Entry 6J6G (electron microscopy, 3.20 A resolution); this record covers chains S and E of the 41 polymer chains in the assembly.

Chain S:
Molecule: Pre-mRNA-splicing factor CWC15
Organism: Saccharomyces cerevisiae (strain ATCC 204508 / S288c)
UniProt: Q03772 (CWC15_YEAST); residue numbers follow UniProt; this construct covers 1-175
Chain sequence (175 residues; row label = number of the first residue in the row):
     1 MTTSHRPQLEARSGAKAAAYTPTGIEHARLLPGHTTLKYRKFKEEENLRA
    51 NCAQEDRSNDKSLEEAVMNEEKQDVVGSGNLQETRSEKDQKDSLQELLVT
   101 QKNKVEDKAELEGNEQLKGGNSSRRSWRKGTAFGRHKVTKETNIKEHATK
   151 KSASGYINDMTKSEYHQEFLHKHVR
Disordered / not traced: 1-2, 42-125, 136-154

Chain E:
Molecule: U6 snRNA
Organism: Saccharomyces cerevisiae S288c
Sequence (112 nucleotides; each row starts with the number of its first residue):
     1 GUUCGCGAAGUAACCCUUCGUGGACAUUUGGUCAAUUUGAAACAAUACAG
    51 AGAUGAUCAGCAGUUCCCCUGCAUAAGGAUGAACCGUUUUACAAAGAGAU
   101 UUAUUUCGUUUU
Disordered / not traced: 104-112
Ion coordination: Mg2+ site 1: C61, G77; Mg2+ site 2: G78, U80; Mg2+ site 3 near U80 (its only coordinating residue here); Mg2+ site 4 near G81 (its only coordinating residue here)
From the paper describing this entry:
  - Mg2+ coordination: G78, U80

Interface between chain S and chain E:
Residue-residue contacts (28; chain S residue first):
  Thr-3(S) / C84(E)  hydrogen bond to the sugar
  Thr-3(S) / C85(E)  hydrogen bond to the base
  Ser-4(S) / A62(E)  hydrogen bond to the base
  Ser-4(S) / G63(E)  base contact
  Ser-4(S) / C84(E)  base contact
  Ser-4(S) / C85(E)  base contact
  His-5(S) / G52(E)  hydrogen bond to the base
  His-5(S) / C61(E)  base contact
  His-5(S) / A62(E)  base contact
  His-5(S) / U80(E)  hydrogen bond to the base
  Arg-6(S) / A62(E)  hydrogen bond to the base
  Arg-6(S) / G63(E)  base contact
  Arg-6(S) / C85(E)  salt bridge to the phosphate
  Gln-8(S) / G63(E)  sugar contact
  Gln-8(S) / U64(E)  phosphate contact
  Glu-10(S) / U64(E)  sugar contact
  Ala-11(S) / U64(E)  phosphate contact
  Arg-12(S) / U64(E)  hydrogen bond to the phosphate
  Arg-12(S) / U65(E)  salt bridge to the phosphate
  Arg-12(S) / C66(E)  salt bridge to the phosphate
  Lys-16(S) / U65(E)  salt bridge to the phosphate
  Lys-16(S) / C66(E)  salt bridge to the phosphate
  Tyr-20(S) / C66(E)  sugar contact
  Ile-25(S) / A73(E)  phosphate contact
  His-27(S) / A73(E)  phosphate contact
  His-27(S) / U74(E)  base contact
  Arg-29(S) / U74(E)  hydrogen bond to the base
  Leu-30(S) / U74(E)  base contact
Interface residues without a listed pair, chain S (15 interface residues in all): Pro-7

Overview:
The interface between chain S and chain E involves 15 residues on one side and 12 on the other; the contacts
include 8 hydrogen bonds and 5 salt bridges. Polar pairs include Thr-3(S)/C85(E), Ser-4(S)/A62(E) and
His-5(S)/G52(E). The Mg2+ site 1 is built by C61(E) and G77(E). From the paper: Mg2+ coordination by G78(E)
and U80(E).
Chain S is Pre-mRNA-splicing factor CWC15 (Saccharomyces cerevisiae (strain ATCC 204508 / S288c)) and chain E
is U6 snRNA (Saccharomyces cerevisiae S288c); the structure, Cryo-EM structure of the yeast B*-a2 complex at
an average resolution of 3.2 angstrom, was determined by electron microscopy, deposited together with 6J6H,
6J6N and 6J6Q.
